PDB entry 8HRO | X-ray diffraction, 2.59 A resolution | chains A and B

== Chain A (and B) ==
Protein: Glyceraldehyde-3-phosphate dehydrogenase
Organism: Corynebacterium glutamicum ATCC 13032
Notes: EC 1.2.1.12; chain B of this document is another copy of the same molecule, construct and numbering; everything in this record applies to it too
UniProt: Q01651 (G3P_CORGL); residue numbers follow UniProt; this construct covers 1-334
Sequence (342 residues; each row starts with the number of its first residue):
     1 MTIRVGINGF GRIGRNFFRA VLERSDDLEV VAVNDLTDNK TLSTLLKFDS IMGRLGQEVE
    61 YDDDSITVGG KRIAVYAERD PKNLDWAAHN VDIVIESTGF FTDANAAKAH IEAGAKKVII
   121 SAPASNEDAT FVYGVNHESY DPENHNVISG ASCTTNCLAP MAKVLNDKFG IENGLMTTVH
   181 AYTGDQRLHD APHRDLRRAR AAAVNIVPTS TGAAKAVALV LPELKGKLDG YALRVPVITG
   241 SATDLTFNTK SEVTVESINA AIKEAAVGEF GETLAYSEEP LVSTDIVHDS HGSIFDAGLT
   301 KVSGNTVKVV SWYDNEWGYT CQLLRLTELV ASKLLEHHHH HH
Not modelled in the structure: 1, 337-342 (chain B: 1, 336-342)
Construct notes: expression tag (335-342)
Swiss-Prot annotation at these positions:
  - active site: Cys153 (Nucleophile)
  - binding site (NAD(+)): Arg12, Ile13, Asp35, Arg79, Ser121, Asn315
  - binding site (D-glyceraldehyde 3-phosphate): Ser152 to Thr154, Thr183, Arg198, Thr211, Gly212, Arg234
  - site: His180 (Activates thiol group during catalysis)
Small-molecule neighbours: NAD (nicotinamide-adenine-dinucleotide): Asn8, Gly9, Phe10, Gly11, Arg12, Ile13, Gly14, Asn34, Asp35, Leu36, Glu78, Arg79, Ser97, Thr98, Gly99, Phe100, Phe101, Ser121, Ala122, Cys153, His180, Thr183, Pro192, Asn315, Glu316, Tyr319

== Chain A / chain B interface ==
Residue-residue contacts (9; chain A residue first):
  Thr44(A) with Pro280(B)
  Phe48(A) with Glu279(B); Asp285(B)
  Ser50(A) with Thr284(B)
  Glu279(A) with Phe48(B); Arg54(B), salt bridge
  Pro280(A) with Thr44(B)
  Thr284(A) with Ser50(B)
  Asp285(A) with Phe48(B)
Also at the interface, not in a pair above, chain A (9 interface residues in all): Arg54, Leu281
Also at the interface, not in a pair above, chain B (10 interface residues in all): Asp49, Leu281

== In short ==
Chain A and chain B form an interface of 9 and 10 residues respectively, with 1 salt bridge. The salt-bridged
pair is Glu279(A)-Arg54(B). Ligands of chain A: NAD.
Chain A and chain B are both Glyceraldehyde-3-phosphate dehydrogenase (Corynebacterium glutamicum ATCC 13032);
the structure, Crystal structure of glyceraldehyde-3-phosphate dehydrogenase from Corynebacterium glutamicum
ATCC13032 in complex with NAD, was determined by X-ray diffraction together with 8HRP, 8HRQ, 8HRR, 8HRS and
8HRT from the same study.
